Entry 9UD9 (electron microscopy, 3.11 A resolution); this record covers chains C and F of the 6 polymer chains in the assembly.

# Chain C
Name: Na(+)-translocating NADH-quinone reductase subunit C
From: Vibrio cholerae O395
Notes: EC 7.2.1.1
UniProt: A5F5Y7 (NQRC_VIBC3); numbering as in UniProt (aligned over 1-257)
Chain sequence (257 residues; row label = number of the first residue in the row):
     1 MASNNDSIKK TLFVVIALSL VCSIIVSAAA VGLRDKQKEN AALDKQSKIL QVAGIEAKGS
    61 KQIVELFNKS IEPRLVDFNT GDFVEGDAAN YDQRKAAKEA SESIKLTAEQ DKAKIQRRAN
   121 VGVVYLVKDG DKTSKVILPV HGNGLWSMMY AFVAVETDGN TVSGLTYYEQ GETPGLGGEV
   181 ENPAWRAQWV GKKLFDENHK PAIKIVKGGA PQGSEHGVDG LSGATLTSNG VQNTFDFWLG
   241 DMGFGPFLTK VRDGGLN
Unresolved in the structure: 1-5, 257
Small-molecule neighbours: FMN (flavin mononucleotide): L145, W146, E172, T173, L176, G177, K207, G223, A224, T225, L226, T227
Swiss-Prot annotation at these positions:
  - modified residue: T225 (FMN phosphoryl threonine)
  - mutagenesis: H216 (H216L: Decrease in FMN binding), T225 (T225L: Loss of FMN binding)

# Chain F
Name: Na(+)-translocating NADH-quinone reductase subunit F
From: Vibrio cholerae O395
Notes: EC 7.2.1.1
UniProt: A5F5Y4 (NQRF_VIBC3); residues 1-408 here = UniProt positions 1-408
Chain sequence (414 residues; row label = number of the first residue in the row):
     1 MSTIIFGVVM FTLIILALVL VILFAKSKLV PTGDITISIN GDPEKAIVTQ PGGKLLTALA
    61 GAGVFVSSAC GGGGSCGQCR VKIKSGGGDI LPTELDHISK GEAREGERLA CQVAVKADMD
   121 LELPEEIFGV KKWECTVISN DNKATFIKEL KLAIPDGESV PFRAGGYIQI EAPAHHVKYA
   181 DFDVPEKYRG DWDKFNLFRY ESKVDEPIIR AYSMANYPEE FGIIMLNVRI ATPPPNNPNV
   241 PPGQMSSYIW SLKAGDKCTI SGPFGEFFAK DTDAEMVFIG GGAGMAPMRS HIFDQLKRLK
   301 SKRKMSYWYG ARSKREMFYV EDFDGLAAEN DNFVWHCALS DPQPEDNWTG YTGFIHNVLY
   361 ENYLKDHEAP EDCEYYMCGP PMMNAAVINM LKNLGVEEEN ILLDDFGGHH HHHH
Unresolved in the structure: 409-414
Differences from the reference sequence: expression tag (409-414)
Bound ions: 2Fe-2S cluster Fe: A69, C79
Small-molecule neighbours:
  - FAD (flavin-adenine dinucleotide): Y167, R210, A211, Y212, S213, N227, V228, R229, A231, V240, P241, P242, G243, Q244, M245, S246, A283, A286, F406
  - 2Fe-2S cluster (FES): S67, S68, A69, C70, G72, G73, G74, S75, C76, G77, Q78, C79, Q112
Swiss-Prot annotation at these positions:
  - binding site ([2Fe-2S] cluster): C70, C76, C79, C111
  - mutagenesis: C70 (C70A: Loss of the 2Fe-2S center, but does not affect flavin content. Exhibits very low NADH:quinone oxidoreductase activity), C76 (C76A: Loss of the 2Fe-2S center, but does not affect flavin content. Exhibits very low NADH:quinone oxidoreductase activity), C79 (C79A: Loss of the 2Fe-2S center, but does not affect flavin content. Exhibits very low NADH:quinone oxidoreductase activity), C111 (C111A: Loss of the 2Fe-2S center, but does not affect flavin content. Exhibits very low NADH:quinone oxidoreductase activity), R210 (R210L: Decreases flavin content, but does not affect the 2Fe-2S center. Exhibits very low NADH:quinone oxidoreductase activity), Y212 (Y212L: Decreases flavin content, but does not affect the 2Fe-2S center. Exhibits very low NADH:quinone oxidoreductase activity), S246 (S246A: Decreases flavin content, but does not affect the 2Fe-2S center. Exhibits very low NADH:quinone oxidoreductase activity)

# Interface between chain C and chain F
Pairs across the interface - 11 pairs, chain C then chain F:
  V15(C) - I15(F)  hydrophobic
  I16(C) - F11(F)  hydrophobic
  I16(C) - I15(F)  hydrophobic
  S19(C) - F11(F)
  S19(C) - I14(F)
  L20(C) - F11(F)  hydrophobic
  S23(C) - G7(F)
  S23(C) - M10(F)
  S27(C) - F6(F)
  S27(C) - G7(F)
  V31(C) - F6(F)  hydrophobic
Interface residues without a listed pair, chain C (9 interface residues in all): L12, C22
Interface residues without a listed pair, chain F (7 interface residues in all): T3

# In short
9 residues of chain C and 7 residues of chain F are in contact. Bound to chain C: flavin mononucleotide. Bound
to chain F: 2Fe-2S cluster and flavin-adenine dinucleotide.
Here chain C is Na(+)-translocating NADH-quinone reductase subunit C and chain F is Na(+)-translocating
NADH-quinone reductase subunit F, both from Vibrio cholerae O395. Entry 9UD9 (Cryo-EM structure of
Na+-translocating NADH-ubiquinone oxidoreductase from Vibrio cholerae reduced by NADH, in the absence of ...)
was determined by electron microscopy (same publication as 9U5G, 9UD3, 9UD4, 9UD5, 9UD6, 9UD8 and 4 further
entries).
